PDB entry 7WTE | electron microscopy, 3.30 A resolution | chains A and B of the 4 polymer chains in the assembly

Chain A (and B):
Name: Pyruvate carboxylase, mitochondrial
Source organism: Homo sapiens
Notes: EC 6.4.1.1; chain B of this document is another copy of the same molecule, construct and numbering; everything in this record applies to it too
UniProtKB: P11498 (PYC_HUMAN); numbering as in UniProt (aligned over 1-1178)
Sequence (1178 residues; row label = number of the first residue in the row):
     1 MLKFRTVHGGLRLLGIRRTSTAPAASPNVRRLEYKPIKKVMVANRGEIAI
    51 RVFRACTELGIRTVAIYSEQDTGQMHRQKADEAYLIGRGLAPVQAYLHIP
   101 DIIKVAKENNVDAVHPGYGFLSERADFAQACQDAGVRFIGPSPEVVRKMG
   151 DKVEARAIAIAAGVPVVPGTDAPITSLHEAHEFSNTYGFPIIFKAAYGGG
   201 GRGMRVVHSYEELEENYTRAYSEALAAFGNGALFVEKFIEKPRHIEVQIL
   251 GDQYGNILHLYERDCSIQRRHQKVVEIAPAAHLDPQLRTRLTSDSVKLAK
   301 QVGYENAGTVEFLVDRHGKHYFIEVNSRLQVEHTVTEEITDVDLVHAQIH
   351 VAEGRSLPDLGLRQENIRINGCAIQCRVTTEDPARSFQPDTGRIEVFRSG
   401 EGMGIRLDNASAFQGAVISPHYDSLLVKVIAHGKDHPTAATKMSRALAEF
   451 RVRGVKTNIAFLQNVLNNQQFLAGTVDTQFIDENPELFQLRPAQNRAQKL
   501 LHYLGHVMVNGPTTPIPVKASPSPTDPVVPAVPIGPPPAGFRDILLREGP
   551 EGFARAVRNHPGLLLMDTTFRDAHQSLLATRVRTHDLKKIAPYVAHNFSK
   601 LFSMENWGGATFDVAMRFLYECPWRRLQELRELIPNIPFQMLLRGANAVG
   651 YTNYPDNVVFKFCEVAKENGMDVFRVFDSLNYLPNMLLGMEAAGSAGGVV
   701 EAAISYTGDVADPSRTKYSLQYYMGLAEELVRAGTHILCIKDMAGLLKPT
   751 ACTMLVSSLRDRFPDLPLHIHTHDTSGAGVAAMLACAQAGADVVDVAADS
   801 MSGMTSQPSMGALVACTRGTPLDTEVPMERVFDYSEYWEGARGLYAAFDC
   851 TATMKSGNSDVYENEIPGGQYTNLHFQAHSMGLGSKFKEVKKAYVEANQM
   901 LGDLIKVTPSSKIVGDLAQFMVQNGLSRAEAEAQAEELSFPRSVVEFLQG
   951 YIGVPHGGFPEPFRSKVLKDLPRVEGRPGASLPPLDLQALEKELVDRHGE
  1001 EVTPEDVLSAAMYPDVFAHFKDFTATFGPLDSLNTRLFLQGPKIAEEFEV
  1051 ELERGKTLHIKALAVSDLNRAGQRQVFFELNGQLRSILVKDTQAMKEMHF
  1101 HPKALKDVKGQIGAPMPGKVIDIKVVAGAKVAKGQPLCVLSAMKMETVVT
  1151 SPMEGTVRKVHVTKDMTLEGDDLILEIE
Not modelled in the structure: 1-494, 1095-1178
Disulfide bonds: Cys752-Cys786

Chain A / chain B interface:
Pairs across the interface (4; chain A residue first):
  Leu1063(A) - Phe1077(B)  hydrophobic
  Phe1077(A) - Leu1063(B)  hydrophobic
  Phe1077(A) - Phe1077(B)  hydrophobic
  Leu1084(A) - Phe1077(B)  hydrophobic
Other interface residues (no listed pair), chain A (7 interface residues in all): Ala1064, Val1065, Ser1066, Gln1075
Other interface residues (no listed pair), chain B (5 interface residues in all): Ala1064, Ser1066, Ser1086

Overview:
The interface between chain A and chain B involves 7 residues on one side and 5 on the other.
Chain A and chain B are both Pyruvate carboxylase, mitochondrial (Homo sapiens); the structure, Cryo-EM
structure of human pyruvate carboxylase with acetyl-CoA in the intermediate state 2, was determined by
electron microscopy (same publication as 7WTA, 7WTB, 7WTC and 7WTD).
